PDB entry 2Q1M | X-ray diffraction, 2.30 A resolution | chain A

== Chain A ==
Molecule: Tumor necrosis factor ligand superfamily member 18
Source organism: Homo sapiens
Notes: fragment: Extracellular, TNF homology domain
UniProtKB: Q9UNG2 (TNF18_HUMAN); residue numbers follow UniProt; this construct covers 52-177
Chain sequence (130 residues; numbered 48 to 177; the number before each row is that of its first residue):
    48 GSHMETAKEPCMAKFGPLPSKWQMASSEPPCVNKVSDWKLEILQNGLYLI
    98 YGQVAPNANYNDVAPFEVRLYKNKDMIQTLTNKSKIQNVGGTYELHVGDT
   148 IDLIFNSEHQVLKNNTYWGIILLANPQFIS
Unresolved in the structure: 48-56, 173-177
Construct notes: expression tag (48-51)
Curated features (UniProtKB/Swiss-Prot):
  - glycosylation (N-linked (GlcNAc...) asparagine): Asn129, Asn161
Disulfide bonds: Cys58-Cys78

== Summary ==
Chain A is Tumor necrosis factor ligand superfamily member 18 (Homo sapiens); the structure, Crystal Structure
of human GITRL, was determined by X-ray diffraction, deposited together with 2R32 and 2R30.
